PDB entry 6R7Y | electron microscopy, 4.20 A resolution (low resolution: residue-level contacts below are approximate; hydrogen-bond / salt-bridge calls are withheld) | chains A and B

[Chain A (and B)]
Protein: Anoctamin-10
Source organism: Homo sapiens
Notes: chain B of this document is another copy of the same molecule, construct and numbering; everything in this record applies to it too
UniProt: Q9NW15 (ANO10_HUMAN); numbering as in UniProt (aligned over 1-660)
Sequence (667 residues; numbered 1 to 667; the number before each row is that of its first residue):
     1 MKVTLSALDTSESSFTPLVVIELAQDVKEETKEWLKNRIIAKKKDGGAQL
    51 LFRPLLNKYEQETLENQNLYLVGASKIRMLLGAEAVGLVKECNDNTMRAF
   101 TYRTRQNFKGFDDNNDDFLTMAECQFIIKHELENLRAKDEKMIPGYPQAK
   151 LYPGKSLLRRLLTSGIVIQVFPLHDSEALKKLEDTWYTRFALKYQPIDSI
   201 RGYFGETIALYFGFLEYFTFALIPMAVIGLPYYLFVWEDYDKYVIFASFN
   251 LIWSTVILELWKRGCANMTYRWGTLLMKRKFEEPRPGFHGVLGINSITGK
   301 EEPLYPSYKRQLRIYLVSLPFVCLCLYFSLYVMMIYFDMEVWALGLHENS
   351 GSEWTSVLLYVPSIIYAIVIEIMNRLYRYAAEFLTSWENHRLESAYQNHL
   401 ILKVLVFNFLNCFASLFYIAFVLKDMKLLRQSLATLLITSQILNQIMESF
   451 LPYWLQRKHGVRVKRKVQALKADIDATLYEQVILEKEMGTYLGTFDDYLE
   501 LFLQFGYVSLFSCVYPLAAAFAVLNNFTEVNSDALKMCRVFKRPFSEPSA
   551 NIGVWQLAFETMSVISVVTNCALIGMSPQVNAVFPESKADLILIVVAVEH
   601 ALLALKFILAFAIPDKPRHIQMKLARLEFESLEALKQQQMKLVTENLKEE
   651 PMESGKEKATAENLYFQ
Not modelled in the structure: 1-13, 641-667
Differences from the reference sequence: expression tag (661-667)
Bound ions: Ca2+ site 1: E259, A610, I613, D615; Ca2+ site 2: N444, Q445, E448, E500, E529; Ca2+ site 3: E448, D497, E500, E529, D533
UniProt features mapped onto this chain:
  - natural variant: L510 (L510R: In SCAR10)
Reported in the primary citation:
  - specificity-determining residues: S363 (by similarity / conservation)

[Chain A / chain B interface]
Contacting residue pairs (17):
  S296(A) - R626(B)
  I297(A) - A625(B)
  I297(A) - R626(B)
  T298(A) - F629(B)
  L557(A) - F611(B)
  A589(A) - I592(B)
  I592(A) - A589(B)
  I592(A) - I592(B)
  V596(A) - V596(B)
  E599(A) - H600(B)
  H600(A) - E599(B)
  H600(A) - H600(B)
  F611(A) - L557(B)
  A625(A) - I297(B)
  R626(A) - S296(B)
  R626(A) - I297(B)
  F629(A) - T298(B)
Also at the interface, not in a pair above, chain A (19 interface residues in all): K300, K588, L593, F607, M622, K636
Also at the interface, not in a pair above, chain B (18 interface residues in all): N134, K300, K588, L593, F607

[Summary]
Chain A and chain B form an interface of 19 and 18 residues respectively. The Ca2+ site 1 is built by E259(A),
A610(A), I613(A) and D615(A). N444(A), Q445(A), E448(A), E500(A) and E529(A) form the Ca2+ site 2. From the
paper: the specificity determinant S363(A).
Both chains are Anoctamin-10 (Homo sapiens). Entry 6R7Y (CryoEM structure of calcium-bound human TMEM16K /
Anoctamin 10 in detergent (low Ca2+, closed form)) was determined by electron microscopy together with 6R65,
6R7X and 6R7Z from the same study.
